Entry 7O6P (electron microscopy, 2.04 A resolution); this record covers chains A and B of the 4 polymer chains in the assembly.

# Chain A (and B)
Molecule: borneol dehydrogenase
Source organism: Salvia officinalis
Notes: chain B of this document is another copy of the same molecule, construct and numbering; everything in this record applies to it too
Sequence (303 residues; numbered -20 to 282; the number before each row is that of its first residue; numbers below 1 keep their minus sign (Met-20 is residue -20)):
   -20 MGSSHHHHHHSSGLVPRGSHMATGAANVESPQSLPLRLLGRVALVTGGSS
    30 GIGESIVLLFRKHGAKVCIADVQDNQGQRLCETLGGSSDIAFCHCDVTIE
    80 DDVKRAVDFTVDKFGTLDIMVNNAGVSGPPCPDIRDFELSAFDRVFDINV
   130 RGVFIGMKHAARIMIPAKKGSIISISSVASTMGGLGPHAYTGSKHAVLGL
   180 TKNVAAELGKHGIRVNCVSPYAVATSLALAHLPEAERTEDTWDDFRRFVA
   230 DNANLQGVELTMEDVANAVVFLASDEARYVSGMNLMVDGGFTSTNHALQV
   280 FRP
Unresolved in the structure: -20 to 12, 205-218 (chain B: -20 to 12, 205-219)
What the authors report for this chain:
  - catalytic residues: Ser156
  - self-association interface (contacts with another copy of this molecule): Leu277
  - conformationally variable residues (order/disorder transition): Gln52 to Gly65

# Chain A / chain B interface
Pairs across the interface (86):
  Arg16(A) with Arg16(B); Glu255(B), salt bridge
  Lys181(A) with Ser272(B); Thr273(B)
  Asn182(A) with Phe280(B)
  Ala184(A) with Asn233(B), hydrogen bond (backbone-side chain)
  Ala185(A) with Asn233(B); Thr273(B); His275(B); Arg281(B), hydrogen bond (backbone-side chain)
  Glu186(A) with Phe280(B)
  Gly188(A) with Asn233(B); Leu234(B); Gln235(B), hydrogen bond (backbone-backbone); Arg281(B)
  Lys189(A) with Asn233(B); Phe280(B), hydrogen bond (side chain-backbone); Arg281(B)
  Gly191(A) with Leu234(B); Gln235(B)
  Ile192(A) with Leu234(B)
  Arg193(A) with Leu234(B)
  Tyr200(A) with Tyr258(B)
  Ala232(A) with Tyr258(B)
  Asn233(A) with Ala184(B), hydrogen bond (side chain-backbone); Ala185(B); Gly188(B); Lys189(B)
  Leu234(A) with Gly188(B); Gly191(B); Ile192(B); Arg193(B); Arg257(B)
  Gln235(A) with Gly188(B), hydrogen bond (backbone-backbone); Gly191(B)
  Val237(A) with Arg257(B); Tyr258(B)
  Glu238(A) with Arg257(B)
  Leu239(A) with Tyr258(B), hydrophobic
  Thr240(A) with Arg257(B)
  Asp243(A) with Arg257(B), salt bridge
  Asn246(A) with Glu255(B)
  Phe250(A) with Phe250(B), hydrophobic
  Glu255(A) with Arg16(B), salt bridge; Asn246(B)
  Arg257(A) with Leu234(B); Val237(B); Glu238(B); Thr240(B); Asp243(B), salt bridge
  Tyr258(A) with Tyr200(B); Ala232(B); Val237(B); Leu239(B), hydrophobic; Val266(B); Asp267(B); Gly268(B), hydrogen bond (backbone-backbone)
  Val259(A) with Met265(B)
  Ser260(A) with Gly268(B); Gly269(B), hydrogen bond (backbone-backbone)
  Gly261(A) with Ser272(B), hydrogen bond (backbone-side chain)
  Met262(A) with Met262(B), hydrophobic; Asn263(B); Leu264(B), hydrophobic; Met265(B), hydrogen bond (side chain-backbone)
  Asn263(A) with Met262(B)
  Leu264(A) with Met262(B), hydrophobic
  Met265(A) with Val259(B); Met262(B), hydrogen bond (backbone-side chain)
  Val266(A) with Tyr258(B)
  Asp267(A) with Tyr258(B)
  Gly268(A) with Tyr258(B), hydrogen bond (backbone-backbone); Ser260(B)
  Gly269(A) with Ser260(B), hydrogen bond (backbone-backbone)
  Ser272(A) with Lys181(B); Gly261(B), hydrogen bond (side chain-backbone)
  Thr273(A) with Lys181(B); Ala185(B)
  His275(A) with Ala185(B)
  Phe280(A) with Asn182(B); Glu186(B); Lys189(B), hydrogen bond (backbone-side chain)
  Arg281(A) with Ala185(B), hydrogen bond (side chain-backbone); Glu186(B); Gly188(B); Lys189(B)
Interface residues without a listed pair, chain A (46 interface residues in all): Leu13, Lys41, His190, Ala247
Interface residues without a listed pair, chain B (46 interface residues in all): Leu13, Lys41, His42, Ala247

# Summary
The chain A/chain B interface involves 46 residues from each chain, with 16 hydrogen bonds and 4 salt bridges.
Polar pairs include Arg16(A)-Glu255(B), Asp243(A)-Arg257(B) and Ala184(A)-Asn233(B). The paper reports the
catalytic residue Ser156(A); conformational variability at Gln52(A).
Chain A and chain B are both borneol dehydrogenase (Salvia officinalis); the structure, Structure of the
borneol dehydrogenase 2 of Salvia officinalis, was determined by electron microscopy together with 7O6Q from
the same study.
